Entry 6OSY (electron microscopy, 4.30 A resolution (low resolution: residue-level contacts below are approximate; hydrogen-bond / salt-bridge calls are withheld)); this record covers chains 2 and K of the 24 polymer chains in the assembly.

[Chain 2 (and K)]
Protein: BG505 gp120
Organism: Human immunodeficiency virus 1
Notes: chain K of this document is another copy of the same molecule, construct and numbering; everything in this record applies to it too
UniProt: Q2N0S6 (Q2N0S6_9HIV1); the construct lacks a stretch of the UniProt sequence and is renumbered around it, so the offset changes along the chain: 31-141 = UniProt 30-140; 150-185 = UniProt 141-176; 187-309 = UniProt 186-308; 312-321 = UniProt 309-318; 2 more segments
Sequence (480 residues; each row starts with the number of its first residue; note: 12 numbers in that range are skipped by the numbering (no residue carries them; nothing is unmodelled there); a row labelled like 185A-185I holds insertion residues (185A, then the next letters in order)):
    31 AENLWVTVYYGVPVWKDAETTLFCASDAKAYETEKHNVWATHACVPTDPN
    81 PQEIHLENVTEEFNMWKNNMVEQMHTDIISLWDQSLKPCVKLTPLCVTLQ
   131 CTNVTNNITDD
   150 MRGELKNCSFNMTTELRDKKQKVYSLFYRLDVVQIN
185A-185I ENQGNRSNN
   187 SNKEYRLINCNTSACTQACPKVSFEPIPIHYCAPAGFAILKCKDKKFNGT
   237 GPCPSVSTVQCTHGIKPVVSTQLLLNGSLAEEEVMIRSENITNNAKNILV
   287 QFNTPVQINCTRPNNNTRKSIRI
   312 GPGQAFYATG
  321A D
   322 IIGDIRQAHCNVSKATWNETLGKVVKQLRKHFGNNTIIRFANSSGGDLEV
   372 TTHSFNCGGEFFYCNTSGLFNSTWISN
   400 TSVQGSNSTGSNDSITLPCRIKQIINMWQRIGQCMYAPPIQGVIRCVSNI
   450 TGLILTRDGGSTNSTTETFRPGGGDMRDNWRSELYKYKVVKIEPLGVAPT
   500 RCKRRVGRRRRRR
Disordered / not traced: 185A-185I, 400-410, 506-512
Construct notes: conflict Cys201 (Ile200 in Q2N0S6), Asn332 (Thr330 in Q2N0S6), Cys433 (Ala430 in Q2N0S6), Cys501 (Ala498 in Q2N0S6), Gly506 (Val503 in Q2N0S6), Arg507 (Gly504 in Q2N0S6), Arg509 (Glu506 in Q2N0S6), Arg510 (Lys507 in Q2N0S6); expression tag (512)
Disulfide bonds: Cys54-Cys74, Cys119-Cys205, Cys126-Cys196, Cys131-Cys157, Cys201-Cys433, Cys218-Cys247, Cys228-Cys239, Cys296-Cys331, Cys378-Cys445, Cys385-Cys418
Covalently attached groups: N-acetylglucosamine (NAG) linked to Asn88, Asn133, Asn156, Asn160, Asn197, Asn234, Asn262, Asn295, Asn301, Asn355, Asn363, Asn386, Asn392, Asn448; glycan linked to Asn137, Asn276, Asn332

[How chain 2 and chain K interact]
Contacting residue pairs (13):
  Glu164(2) with Cys196(K); Asn197(K)
  Leu165(2) with Cys126(K); Thr128(K); Arg192(K)
  Arg166(2) with Cys126(K); Arg166(K)
  Asp167(2) with Val127(K); Asn160(K)
  Pro313(2) with Thr123(K); Cys196(K); Ala200(K)
  Gly314(2) with Thr198(K)
Also at the interface, not in a pair above, chain 2 (8 interface residues in all): Lys168, Gly312
Also at the interface, not in a pair above, chain K (12 interface residues in all): Ser199

[Overview]
8 residues of chain 2 face 12 of chain K across their interface. N-acetylglucosamine is covalently linked to
Asn88(2), Asn133(2), Asn156(2), Asn160(2), Asn197(2) and Asn234(2) and 8 more.
Chain 2 and chain K are both BG505 gp120 (Human immunodeficiency virus 1); the structure, Cryo-EM structure of
vaccine-elicited antibody 0PV-a.01 in complex with HIV-1 Env BG505 DS-SOSIP and antibodies VRC03 ..., was
determined by electron microscopy together with 6MPH, 6MQC, 6MQE, 6MQM, 6MQR, 6N16 and 4 further entries from
the same study.
